6RH8 - chains A and D of the 4 polymer chains in the assembly; structure by X-ray diffraction, 1.90 A resolution.

Chain A:
Name: Sensor histidine kinase
Organism: Thermotoga maritima
UniProt: Q9WZV7 (Q9WZV7_THEMA); numbering as in UniProt (aligned over 232-489)
Chain sequence (258 residues; numbered 232 to 489; the number before each row is that of its first residue):
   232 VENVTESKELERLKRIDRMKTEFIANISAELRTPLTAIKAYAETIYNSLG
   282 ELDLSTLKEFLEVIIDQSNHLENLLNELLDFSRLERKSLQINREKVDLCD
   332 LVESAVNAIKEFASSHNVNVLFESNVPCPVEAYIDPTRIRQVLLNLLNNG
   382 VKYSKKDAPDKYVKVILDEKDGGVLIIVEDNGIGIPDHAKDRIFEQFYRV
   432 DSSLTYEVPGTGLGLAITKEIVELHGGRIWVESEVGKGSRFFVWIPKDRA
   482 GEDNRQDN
Unresolved in the structure: 232-242, 480-489
Cystine bridges: Cys-330/Cys-359
Construct notes: conflict Ala-260 (His in Q9WZV7)
Residues lining bound ligands: ADP (adenosine-5'-diphosphate): Asn-376, Asn-380, Gly-381, Lys-383, Tyr-384, Asp-411, Ile-414, Gly-415, Ile-416, Ile-424, Tyr-429, Arg-430, Val-431, Thr-436, Gly-441, Thr-442, Gly-443, Leu-444, Gly-445, Leu-446, Ala-447, Ser-470, Phe-472

Chain D:
Name: Response regulator
Organism: Thermotoga maritima (strain ATCC 43589 / MSB8 / DSM 3109 / JCM 10099)
UniProt: Q9WYT9 (Q9WYT9_THEMA); residue numbers follow UniProt; this construct covers 1-122
Chain sequence (122 residues; numbered 1 to 122; the number before each row is that of its first residue):
     1 MSKKVLLVDDSAVLRKIVSFNLKKEGYEVIEAENGQIALEKLSEFTPDLI
    51 VLAIMMPVMDGFTVLKKLQEKEEWKRIPVIVLTAKGGEEDESLALSLGAR
   101 KVMRKPFSPSQFIEEVKHLLNE
Unresolved in the structure: 1
Construct notes: engineered mutation Ala-53 (Asp in Q9WYT9)

Interface between chain A and chain D:
Residue-residue contacts - 8 pairs, chain A then chain D:
  Glu-303(A) with Pro-106(D)
  Arg-314(A) with Gly-87(D); Glu-88(D), salt bridge
  Ser-319(A) with Glu-89(D)
  Gln-321(A) with Glu-88(D); Glu-89(D), hydrogen bond
  Asn-323(A) with Glu-88(D), hydrogen bond
  Arg-369(A) with Glu-88(D), salt bridge
Also at the interface, not in a pair above, chain A (7 interface residues in all): Leu-310
Also at the interface, not in a pair above, chain D (5 interface residues in all): Gly-86

In short:
The interface between chain A and chain D involves 7 residues on one side and 5 on the other, with 2 hydrogen
bonds and 2 salt bridges. Among the polar pairs are Arg-314(A)/Glu-88(D), Arg-369(A)/Glu-88(D) and
Gln-321(A)/Glu-89(D). Ligands of chain A: ADP.
Chain A is Sensor histidine kinase (Thermotoga maritima) and chain D is Response regulator (Thermotoga
maritima (strain ATCC 43589 / MSB8 / DSM 3109 / JCM 10099)); the structure, Revisiting pH-gated conformational
switch. Complex HK853 mutant H260A -RR468 mutant D53A pH 5.3, was determined by X-ray diffraction, deposited
together with 6RFV, 6RGY, 6RGZ, 6RH0, 6RH1, 6RH2 and 6RH7.
